Entry 3JWR (X-ray diffraction, 2.99 A resolution); this record covers chains A and C.

Chain A:
Name: cGMP-specific 3', 5'-cyclic phosphodiesterase catalytic domain, Cone cGMP-specific 3', 5'-cyclic phosphodiesterase subunit alpha chimera
Source organism: Homo sapiens
Notes: EC 3.1.4.35
Reference sequence: chimeric construct of O76074, P51160: residues 535-786 from O76074 (PDE5A_HUMAN) positions 535-786 (same numbers); residues 787-826 from P51160 positions 746-785 (UniProt number = residue number - 41); residues 827-860 from O76074 (PDE5A_HUMAN) positions 827-860 (same numbers)
Sequence (330 residues; row label = number of the first residue in the row):
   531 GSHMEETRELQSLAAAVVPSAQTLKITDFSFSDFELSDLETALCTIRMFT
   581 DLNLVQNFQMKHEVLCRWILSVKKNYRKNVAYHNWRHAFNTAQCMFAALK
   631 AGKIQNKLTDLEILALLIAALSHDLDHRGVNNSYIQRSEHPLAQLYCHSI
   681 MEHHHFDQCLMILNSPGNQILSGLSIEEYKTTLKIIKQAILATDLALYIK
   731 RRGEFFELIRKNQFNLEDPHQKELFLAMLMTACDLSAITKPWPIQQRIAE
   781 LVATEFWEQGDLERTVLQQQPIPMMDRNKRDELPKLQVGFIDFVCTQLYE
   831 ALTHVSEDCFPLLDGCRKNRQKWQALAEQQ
Unresolved in the structure: 531-536, 860
Construct notes: expression tag (531-534)
Curated features (UniProtKB/Swiss-Prot):
  - active site: His613 (Proton donor)
  - binding site (Zn(2+)): His617, His653, Asp654, Asp764
  - binding site (Mg(2+)): Asp654
Ion coordination: Zn2+: His653, Asp654, Asp764
Ligand contacts:
  - 3-isobutyl-1-methylxanthine (IBM), molecule 1: Tyr612, His613, Asp764, Leu765, Ala767, Ile768, Val782, Phe786, Met804, Gln817, Phe820
  - 3-isobutyl-1-methylxanthine (IBM), molecule 2: Phe686, Asp687, Leu690, Asn694, Leu713
  - 3-isobutyl-1-methylxanthine (IBM), molecule 3: Leu693, Asn694, Gln699, Leu701, Ser702, Leu704, Ser705, Ile706, Tyr709

Chain C:
Name: Retinal rod rhodopsin-sensitive cGMP 3', 5'-cyclic phosphodiesterase subunit gamma
Notes: EC 3.1.4.17; fragment: sequence database residues 70-87
Reference sequence: P18545 (CNRG_HUMAN); numbering as in UniProt (aligned over 70-87)
Sequence (18 residues; row label = number of the first residue in the row):
    70 WEAFNHLELHELAQYGII
Unresolved in the structure: 70

Interface between chain A and chain C:
Contacting residue pairs - 16 pairs, chain A then chain C:
  Asn661(A) with Gly85(C), hydrogen bond (side chain-backbone)
  Ser663(A) with Ile87(C)
  Gln666(A) with Glu71(C), hydrogen bond; Ile87(C)
  His678(A) with Glu71(C), salt bridge
  Leu725(A) with Ile86(C)
  Ala726(A) with Phe73(C); Ile86(C)
  Lys730(A) with Phe73(C)
  Ile802(A) with Ala82(C); Gln83(C)
  Met804(A) with Gly85(C)
  Gly819(A) with Tyr84(C), hydrogen bond (backbone-side chain)
  Phe820(A) with Tyr84(C)
  Phe823(A) with Glu80(C); Tyr84(C), hydrophobic
Also at the interface, not in a pair above, chain A (16 interface residues in all): Cys677, Ser679, Ile729, Leu816
Also at the interface, not in a pair above, chain C (11 interface residues in all): Glu77, Leu81

Summary:
16 residues of chain A and 11 residues of chain C are in contact; the contacts include 3 hydrogen bonds and 1
salt bridge. Among the polar pairs are His678(A)-Glu71(C), Asn661(A)-Gly85(C) and Gln666(A)-Glu71(C). Bound to
chain A: 3 copies of 3-isobutyl-1-methylxanthine.
Chain A is cGMP-specific 3', 5'-cyclic phosphodiesterase catalytic domain, Cone cGMP-specific 3', 5'-cyclic
phosphodiesterase subunit alpha chimera (Homo sapiens) and chain C is Retinal rod rhodopsin-sensitive cGMP 3',
5'-cyclic phosphodiesterase subunit gamma; the structure, Crystal structure of chimeric PDE5/PDE6 catalytic
domain complexed with 3-isobutyl-1-methylxanthine (IBMX) and PDE6 gamma-subunit inhibitory peptide ..., was
determined by X-ray diffraction, deposited together with 3JWQ.
